PDB entry 7Y7R | X-ray diffraction, 2.10 A resolution | chains A and C of the 6 polymer chains in the assembly

# Chain A
Molecule: RNA-dependent RNA polymerase
Organism: Neurospora crassa
Notes: EC 2.7.7.48
Reference sequence: Q9Y7G6 (Q9Y7G6_NEUCS); residue numbers follow UniProt; this construct covers 377-1402
Chain sequence (1026 residues; each row starts with the number of its first residue):
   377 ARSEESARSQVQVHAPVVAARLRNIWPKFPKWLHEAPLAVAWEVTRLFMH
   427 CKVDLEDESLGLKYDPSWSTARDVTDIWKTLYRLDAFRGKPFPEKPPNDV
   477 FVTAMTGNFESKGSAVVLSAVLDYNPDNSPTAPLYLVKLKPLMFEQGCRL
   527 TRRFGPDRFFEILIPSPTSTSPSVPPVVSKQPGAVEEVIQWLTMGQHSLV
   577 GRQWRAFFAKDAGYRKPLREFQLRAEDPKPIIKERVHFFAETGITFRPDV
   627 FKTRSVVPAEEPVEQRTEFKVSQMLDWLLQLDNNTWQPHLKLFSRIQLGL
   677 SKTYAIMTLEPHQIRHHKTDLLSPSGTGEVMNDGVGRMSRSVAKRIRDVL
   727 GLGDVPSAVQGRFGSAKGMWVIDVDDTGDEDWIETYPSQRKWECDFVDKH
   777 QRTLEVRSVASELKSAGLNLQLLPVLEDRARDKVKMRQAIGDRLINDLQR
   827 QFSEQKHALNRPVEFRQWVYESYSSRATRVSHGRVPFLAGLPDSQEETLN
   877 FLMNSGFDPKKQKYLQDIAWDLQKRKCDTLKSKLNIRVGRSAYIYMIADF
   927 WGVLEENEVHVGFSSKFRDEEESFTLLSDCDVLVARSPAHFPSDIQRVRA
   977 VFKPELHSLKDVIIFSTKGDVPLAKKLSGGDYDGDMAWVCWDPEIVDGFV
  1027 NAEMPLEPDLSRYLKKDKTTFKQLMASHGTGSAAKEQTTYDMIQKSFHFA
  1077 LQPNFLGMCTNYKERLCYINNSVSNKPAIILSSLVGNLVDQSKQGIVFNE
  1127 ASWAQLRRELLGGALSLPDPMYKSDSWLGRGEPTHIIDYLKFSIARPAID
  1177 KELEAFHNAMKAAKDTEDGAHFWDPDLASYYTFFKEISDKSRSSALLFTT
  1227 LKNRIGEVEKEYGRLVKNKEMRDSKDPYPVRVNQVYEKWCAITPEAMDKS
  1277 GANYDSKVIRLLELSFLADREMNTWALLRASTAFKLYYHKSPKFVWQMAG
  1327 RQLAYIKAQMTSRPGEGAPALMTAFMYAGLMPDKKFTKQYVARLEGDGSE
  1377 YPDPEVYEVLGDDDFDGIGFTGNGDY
Disordered / not traced: 377-390, 465, 558, 598-604, 626-636, 1187-1195, 1271-1281, 1372-1402
Metal / ion sites: Mg2+ near Gly-1005 (its only coordinating residue here); Ca2+ site 1: Asp-1007, Asp-1009, Asp-1011 (together with GTP); Ca2+ site 2: Asp-1007, Asp-1009 (together with GTP)
Ligand contacts: GTP (guanosine-5'-triphosphate): Arg-671, Lys-743, Lys-767, Arg-962, Pro-964, Asp-1007, Asp-1009, Asp-1011, Leu-1082, Val-1115, Asp-1116, Lys-1119
Reported in the primary citation:
  - binding site for the 14-nt DNA strand (chain C): Phe-520, Lys-909, Tyr-919, Met-1012, Leu-1082, Met-1084, Asn-1087, Arg-1091, Arg-1369
  - binding site for the 7-nt RNA strand: Arg-591, Arg-611, Gln-673, Ser-677, Gln-736, Arg-738
  - binding site for GTP: Val-1115, Lys-1119
  - mutagenesis - P964A: decreased catalytic activity

# Chain C
Molecule: 14-nt DNA strand
Sequence (14 nucleotides; numbered 1 to 14; the number before each row is that of its first residue):
     1 GAACTACCGTCGGA
Disordered / not traced: 1-4

# How chain A and chain C interact
Pairs across the interface (23; chain A residue first):
  Asp-475(A) / DA14(C)  hydrogen bond to the base
  Ser-490(A) / DA14(C)  base contact
  Phe-520(A) / DA14(C)  sugar contact
  Thr-546(A) / DA6(C)  hydrogen bond to the base
  Tyr-590(A) / DA6(C)  hydrogen bond to the base
  Lys-790(A) / DC11(C)  phosphate contact
  Asn-795(A) / DG9(C)  phosphate contact
  Gln-797(A) / DC8(C)  hydrogen bond to the sugar
  Ala-853(A) / DG13(C)  phosphate contact
  Lys-909(A) / DG9(C)  salt bridge to the phosphate
  Tyr-919(A) / DG9(C)  phosphate contact
  Tyr-919(A) / DT10(C)  sugar contact
  Ser-963(A) / DG9(C)  hydrogen bond to the sugar
  Asn-1080(A) / DA6(C)  base contact
  Leu-1082(A) / DC7(C)  base contact
  Gly-1083(A) / DA6(C)  phosphate contact
  Gly-1083(A) / DC7(C)  sugar contact
  Met-1084(A) / DA6(C)  hydrogen bond to the sugar
  Thr-1086(A) / DC7(C)  sugar contact
  Asn-1087(A) / DA6(C)  hydrogen bond to the phosphate
  Asn-1087(A) / DC7(C)  sugar contact
  Arg-1091(A) / DT5(C)  phosphate contact
  Arg-1091(A) / DA6(C)  salt bridge to the phosphate
Other interface residues (no listed pair), chain A (23 interface residues in all): Arg-783, Ser-857, Pro-964, Met-1012

# In short
Chain A and chain C form an interface of 23 and 9 residues respectively; the contacts include 7 hydrogen bonds
and 2 salt bridges. Polar contacts include Asp-475(A)/DA14(C), Thr-546(A)/DA6(C) and Tyr-590(A)/DA6(C). From
the paper: a binding site for the 14-nt DNA strand (chain C) at Phe-520(A), Lys-909(A) and Tyr-919(A) among
others; P964A of chain A reduces catalytic activity.
Here chain A is RNA-dependent RNA polymerase (Neurospora crassa) and chain C is a 14-nt DNA strand. Entry 7Y7R
(QDE-1 in complex with DNA template, RNA primer and 3'-dGTP) was determined by X-ray diffraction together with
7Y7P, 7Y7Q, 7Y7S and 7Y7T from the same study.
